Entry 8JR8 (electron microscopy, 3.48 A resolution); this record covers chains H and C of the 8 polymer chains in the assembly.

# Chain H
Molecule: 25-nt DNA strand
Sequence (25 nucleotides; numbered 1 to 25; the number before each row is that of its first residue):
     1 CAACTAATAG ATTAGAGCCG TCAAT
Disordered / not traced: 1-2, 23-25

# Chain C
Molecule: Piwi domain-containing protein
From: Maribacter polysiphoniae
UniProt: A0A316E3U6 (A0A316E3U6_9FLAO); numbering as in UniProt (aligned over 1-507)
Chain sequence (507 residues; each row starts with the number of its first residue):
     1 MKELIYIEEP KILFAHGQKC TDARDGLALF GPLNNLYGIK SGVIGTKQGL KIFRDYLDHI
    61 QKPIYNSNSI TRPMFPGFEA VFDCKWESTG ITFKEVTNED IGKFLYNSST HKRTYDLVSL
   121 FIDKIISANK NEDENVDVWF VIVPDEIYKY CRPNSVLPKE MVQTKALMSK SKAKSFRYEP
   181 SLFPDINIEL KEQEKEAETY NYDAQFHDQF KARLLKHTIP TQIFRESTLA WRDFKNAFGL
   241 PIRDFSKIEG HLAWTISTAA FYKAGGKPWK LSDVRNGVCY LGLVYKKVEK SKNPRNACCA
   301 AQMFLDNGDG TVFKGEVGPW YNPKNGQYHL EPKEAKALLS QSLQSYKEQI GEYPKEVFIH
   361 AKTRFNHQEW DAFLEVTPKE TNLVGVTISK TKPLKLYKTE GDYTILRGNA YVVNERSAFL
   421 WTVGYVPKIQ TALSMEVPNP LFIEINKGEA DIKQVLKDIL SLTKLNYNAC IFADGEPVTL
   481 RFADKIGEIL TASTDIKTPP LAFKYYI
Disordered / not traced: 153-203, 507

# Chain H / chain C interface
Contacting residue pairs - 18 pairs, chain H then chain C:
  DT12(H) - Arg364(C)  salt bridge to the phosphate
  DT13(H) - Tyr328(C)  sugar contact
  DT13(H) - Thr363(C)  phosphate contact
  DT13(H) - Arg364(C)  hydrogen bond to the phosphate
  DA14(H) - Tyr285(C)  sugar contact
  DA14(H) - Lys287(C)  phosphate contact
  DA14(H) - Tyr328(C)  hydrogen bond to the sugar
  DA14(H) - Lys362(C)  phosphate contact
  DA14(H) - Thr363(C)  phosphate contact
  DG15(H) - Lys286(C)  salt bridge to the phosphate
  DG15(H) - Lys287(C)  hydrogen bond to the phosphate
  DG15(H) - Glu289(C)  phosphate contact
  DA16(H) - Glu289(C)  phosphate contact
  DA16(H) - Lys290(C)  salt bridge to the phosphate
  DC22(H) - Thr71(C)  phosphate contact
  DC22(H) - Arg72(C)  hydrogen bond to the phosphate
  DC22(H) - Ile248(C)  base contact
  DC22(H) - His251(C)  sugar contact
Also at the interface, not in a pair above, chain H (7 interface residues in all): DT21
Also at the interface, not in a pair above, chain C (16 interface residues in all): Lys247, Thr391, Met435

# In short
Chain H and chain C form an interface of 7 and 16 residues respectively; the contacts include 4 hydrogen bonds
and 3 salt bridges. Among the polar pairs are DA14(H)-Tyr328(C), DT13(H)-Arg364(C) and DG15(H)-Lys287(C).
Chain H is a 25-nt DNA strand and chain C is Piwi domain-containing protein (Maribacter polysiphoniae); the
structure, MapSPARTA dimer bound with guide-target, was determined by electron microscopy.
